4ONJ - chains A and B; structure by X-ray diffraction, 2.81 A resolution.

[Chain A (and B)]
Molecule: DNA methyltransferase
Organism: Nicotiana tabacum
Notes: EC 2.1.1.-; fragment: catalytic domain; chain B of this document is another copy of the same molecule, construct and numbering; everything in this record applies to it too
UniProtKB: Q76KU6 (Q76KU6_TOBAC); residue numbers follow UniProt; this construct covers 255-608
Sequence (357 residues; each row starts with the number of its first residue):
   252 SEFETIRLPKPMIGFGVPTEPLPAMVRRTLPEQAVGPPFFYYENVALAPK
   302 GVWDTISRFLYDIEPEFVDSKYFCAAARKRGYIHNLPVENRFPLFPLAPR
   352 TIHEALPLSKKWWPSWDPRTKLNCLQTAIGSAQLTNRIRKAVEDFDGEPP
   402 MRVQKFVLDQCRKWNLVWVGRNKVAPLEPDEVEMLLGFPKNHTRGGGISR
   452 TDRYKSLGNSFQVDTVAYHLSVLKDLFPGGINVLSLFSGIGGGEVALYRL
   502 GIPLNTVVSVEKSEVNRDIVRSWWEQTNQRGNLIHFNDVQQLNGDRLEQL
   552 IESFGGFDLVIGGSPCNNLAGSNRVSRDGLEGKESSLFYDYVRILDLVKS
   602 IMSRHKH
Unresolved in the structure: 252-257, 567-584, 607-608 (chain B: 252-256, 569-584, 606-608)
Sequence notes: expression tag (252-254)
Residues lining bound ligands: sinefungin (SFG): Asn-460, Ser-461, Phe-462, Phe-488, Ser-489, Gly-490, Ile-491, Gly-492, Gly-493, Val-511, Glu-512, Lys-513, Ser-514, Asn-517, Asn-538, Asp-539, Val-540, Gly-564, Ser-565, Pro-566, Leu-588
From the paper describing this entry:
  - self-association interface (contacts with another copy of this molecule): Glu-283, Arg-309, Phe-310, Tyr-590, Asp-591, Arg-605
  - mutagenesis - E283S/R309S/F310S/Y590S/D591S: abolished catalytic activity
  - conformationally variable residues (order/disorder transition): Cys-567 to Lys-584

[Chain A / chain B interface]
Residue-residue contacts (26):
  Glu-283(A) / Arg-605(B)  salt bridge
  Gln-284(A) / Gly-545(B)
  Gln-284(A) / Glu-549(B)  hydrogen bond
  Gln-284(A) / Arg-605(B)
  Arg-309(A) / Gln-541(B)
  Arg-309(A) / Asp-591(B)  salt bridge
  Arg-309(A) / Arg-594(B)
  Phe-310(A) / Tyr-590(B)
  Phe-310(A) / Asp-591(B)
  Phe-310(A) / Arg-594(B)
  Asp-313(A) / Asn-544(B)
  Gln-541(A) / Arg-309(B)
  Asn-544(A) / Asp-313(B)
  Gly-545(A) / Asp-313(B)
  Tyr-590(A) / Phe-310(B)
  Tyr-590(A) / Tyr-590(B)  hydrophobic
  Asp-591(A) / Arg-309(B)  salt bridge
  Asp-591(A) / Phe-310(B)
  Arg-594(A) / Arg-309(B)
  Arg-594(A) / Phe-310(B)
  Asp-597(A) / Asp-597(B)
  Ser-601(A) / Gln-284(B)  hydrogen bond
  Ile-602(A) / Gln-284(B)
  Arg-605(A) / Glu-283(B)  salt bridge
  Arg-605(A) / Gln-284(B)  hydrogen bond
  His-606(A) / Ser-604(B)
Also at the interface, not in a pair above, chain A (19 interface residues in all): Tyr-312, Glu-549, Leu-598
Also at the interface, not in a pair above, chain B (18 interface residues in all): Tyr-312, Ser-587, Leu-598

[Summary]
19 residues of chain A face 18 of chain B across their interface, with 3 hydrogen bonds and 4 salt bridges.
Polar contacts include Glu-283(A)/Arg-605(B), Arg-309(A)/Asp-591(B) and Gln-284(A)/Glu-549(B). Chain A binds
sinefungin. The paper reports that E283S/R309S/F310S/Y590S/D591S of chain A abolish catalytic activity;
conformational variability at Cys-567(A).
Chain A and chain B are both DNA methyltransferase (Nicotiana tabacum); the structure, Crystal structure of
the catalytic domain of ntDRM, was determined by X-ray diffraction together with 4ONQ from the same study.
